Entry 9JOD (electron microscopy, 3.20 A resolution); this record covers chains D and E of the 7 polymer chains in the assembly.

[Chain D (and E)]
Protein: Major capsid protein
Source organism: Escherichia phage Mu
Notes: chain E of this document is another copy of the same molecule, construct and numbering; everything in this record applies to it too
UniProt: Q9T1W1 (CAPSD_BPMU); residues 1-305 here = UniProt positions 1-305
Sequence (305 residues; row label = number of the first residue in the row):
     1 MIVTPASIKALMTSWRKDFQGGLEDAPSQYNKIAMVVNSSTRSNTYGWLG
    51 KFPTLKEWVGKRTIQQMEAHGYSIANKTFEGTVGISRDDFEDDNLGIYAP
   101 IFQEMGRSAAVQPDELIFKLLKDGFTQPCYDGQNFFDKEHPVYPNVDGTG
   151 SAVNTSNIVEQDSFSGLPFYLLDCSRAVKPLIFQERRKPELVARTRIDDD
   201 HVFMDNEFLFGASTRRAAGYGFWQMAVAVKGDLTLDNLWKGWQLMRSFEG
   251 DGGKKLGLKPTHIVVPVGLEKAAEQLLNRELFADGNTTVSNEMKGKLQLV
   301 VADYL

[Interface between chain D and chain E]
Residue-residue contacts (109; chain D residue first):
  Lys9(D) - Arg42(E)
  Met12(D) - Thr41(E)
  Met12(D) - Arg42(E)
  Thr13(D) - Thr41(E)
  Thr13(D) - Ser43(E)  hydrogen bond (side chain-backbone)
  Thr13(D) - Asn44(E)
  Thr13(D) - Thr45(E)  hydrogen bond
  Ser14(D) - Ser40(E)  hydrogen bond (side chain-backbone)
  Ser14(D) - Thr41(E)
  Ser14(D) - Ser43(E)  hydrogen bond (backbone-backbone)
  Ser14(D) - Asn44(E)
  Ser14(D) - Thr45(E)  hydrogen bond (backbone-backbone)
  Trp15(D) - Thr45(E)
  Trp15(D) - Gly47(E)
  Arg16(D) - Asn38(E)  hydrogen bond (side chain-backbone)
  Arg16(D) - Asn44(E)
  Arg16(D) - Thr45(E)  hydrogen bond (backbone-backbone)
  Arg16(D) - Tyr46(E)
  Asp18(D) - Val37(E)
  Asp18(D) - Val178(E)
  Phe19(D) - Met35(E)  hydrophobic
  Phe19(D) - Tyr46(E)  hydrophobic
  Phe19(D) - Trp48(E)
  Phe19(D) - Val178(E)  hydrophobic
  Phe19(D) - Ile182(E)  hydrophobic
  Leu23(D) - Lys51(E)  hydrogen bond (backbone-side chain)
  Leu23(D) - Gln224(E)
  Leu23(D) - Met225(E)  hydrophobic
  Leu23(D) - Leu256(E)  hydrophobic
  Glu24(D) - Arg176(E)
  Glu24(D) - Leu256(E)
  Glu24(D) - Gly257(E)
  Asp25(D) - Lys51(E)  salt bridge
  Asp25(D) - Lys255(E)
  Asp25(D) - Gly257(E)
  Ala26(D) - Lys255(E)  hydrogen bond (backbone-backbone)
  Ala26(D) - Gly257(E)
  Lys77(D) - Glu57(E)  salt bridge
  Thr78(D) - Glu57(E)
  Thr78(D) - Trp58(E)  hydrogen bond (backbone-backbone)
  Phe79(D) - Leu55(E)  hydrophobic
  Phe79(D) - Lys56(E)
  Phe79(D) - Glu57(E)
  Glu80(D) - Leu55(E)
  Glu80(D) - Lys56(E)  hydrogen bond (backbone-backbone)
  Glu80(D) - Trp58(E)
  Glu80(D) - Arg62(E)  salt bridge
  Glu80(D) - Thr63(E)
  Gly81(D) - Phe52(E)
  Gly81(D) - Leu55(E)
  Gly81(D) - Arg62(E)
  Thr82(D) - Arg62(E)  hydrogen bond
  Thr82(D) - Thr63(E)
  Thr82(D) - Ile64(E)
  Thr82(D) - Gln65(E)  hydrogen bond (backbone-backbone)
  Val83(D) - Phe52(E)  hydrophobic
  Val83(D) - Pro53(E)
  Val83(D) - Gln65(E)
  Val83(D) - Met67(E)  hydrophobic
  Gly84(D) - Ile64(E)
  Gly84(D) - Gln65(E)
  Ile97(D) - Leu49(E)
  Ile97(D) - Ala69(E)  hydrophobic
  Pro100(D) - Leu49(E)
  Ile101(D) - Leu49(E)  hydrophobic
  Glu104(D) - Gly50(E)
  Glu104(D) - Lys51(E)
  Glu104(D) - Phe52(E)
  Glu104(D) - Met67(E)
  Met105(D) - Phe52(E)  hydrophobic
  Ser108(D) - Phe52(E)
  Ser108(D) - Pro53(E)  hydrogen bond (side chain-backbone)
  Ser108(D) - Thr54(E)
  Ser108(D) - Lys254(E)
  Gln112(D) - Leu55(E)
  Leu209(D) - Ile64(E)  hydrophobic
  Phe210(D) - Phe52(E)
  Gly211(D) - Arg62(E)
  Ala212(D) - Arg62(E)  hydrogen bond (backbone-side chain)
  Thr214(D) - Leu55(E)
  Val267(D) - Gln243(E)
  Val267(D) - Arg246(E)
  Gly268(D) - Gln243(E)  hydrogen bond (backbone-side chain)
  Glu270(D) - Trp242(E)  hydrogen bond
  Glu270(D) - Arg246(E)  salt bridge
  Lys271(D) - Asp236(E)  salt bridge
  Lys271(D) - Trp239(E)
  Lys271(D) - Gln243(E)
  Glu274(D) - Trp239(E)
  Glu274(D) - Glu292(E)
  Glu274(D) - Lys296(E)  salt bridge
  Gln275(D) - Leu235(E)
  Gln275(D) - Glu292(E)  hydrogen bond
  Arg279(D) - Val289(E)
  Arg279(D) - Ser290(E)  hydrogen bond (side chain-backbone)
  Arg279(D) - Glu292(E)  salt bridge
  Glu280(D) - Ser290(E)
  Leu281(D) - Val289(E)
  Leu281(D) - Ser290(E)  hydrogen bond (backbone-backbone)
  Phe282(D) - Val289(E)
  Ala283(D) - Thr287(E)
  Ala283(D) - Val289(E)
  Asn286(D) - Thr287(E)  hydrogen bond (backbone-side chain)
  Thr288(D) - Thr288(E)  hydrogen bond (side chain-backbone)
  Val301(D) - Arg246(E)
  Asp303(D) - Arg246(E)  salt bridge
  Asp303(D) - Lys255(E)
  Tyr304(D) - Lys255(E)
  Leu305(D) - Lys255(E)
Other interface residues (no listed pair), chain D (57 interface residues in all): Gln20, Gly21, Gly22, Tyr98, Ala109, Glu115, Ser213, Thr287
Other interface residues (no listed pair), chain E (59 interface residues in all): Ser39, Tyr72, Tyr220, Gly221, Phe222, Ser247, Leu258, Leu281, Phe282, Asp284

[Summary]
57 residues of chain D and 59 residues of chain E are in contact; the contacts include 22 hydrogen bonds and 8
salt bridges. Polar pairs include Asp25(D)-Lys51(E), Lys77(D)-Glu57(E) and Glu80(D)-Arg62(E).
Both chains are Major capsid protein (Escherichia phage Mu). Entry 9JOD (Capsid structure of Escherichia phage
Mu) was determined by electron microscopy, deposited together with 9LJ8, 9KHX, 9KHY, 9KI1 and 9KNU.
